Entry 5NEY (X-ray diffraction, 1.55 A resolution); this record covers chains B and C of the 5 polymer chains in the assembly.

Chain B (and C):
Molecule: Fucose-binding lectin II (PA-IIL)
Source organism: Pseudomonas aeruginosa
Notes: chain C of this document is another copy of the same molecule, construct and numbering; everything in this record applies to it too
UniProt: A0A069Q9V4 (A0A069Q9V4_PSEAI); residues 1-114 here correspond to UniProt positions 2-115 (UniProt number = residue number + 1)
Sequence (114 residues; each row starts with the number of its first residue):
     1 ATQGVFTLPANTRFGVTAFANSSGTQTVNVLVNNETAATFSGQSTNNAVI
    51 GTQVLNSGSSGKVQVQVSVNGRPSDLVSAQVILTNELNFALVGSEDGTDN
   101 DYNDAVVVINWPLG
Metal / ion sites: Ca2+ site 1: Asn21, Asp101, Asn103, Asp104 (together with ZDC) (shared with Gly114(C) of chain C); Ca2+ site 2: Glu95, Asp99, Asp101, Asp104 (together with ZDC); Ca2+ site 3: Gly114 (together with ZDC) (shared with Asn21(C), Asp101(C), Asn103(C), Asp104(C) of chain C)
Residues lining bound ligands: ZDC (3,7-anhydro-2,8-dideoxy-L-glycero-D-gluco-octonic acid): Asn21, Ser22, Ser23, Thr45, Glu95, Asp96, Gly97, Thr98, Asp99, Asp101, Asn103, Asp104

Interface between chain B and chain C:
Contacting residue pairs (54; chain B residue first):
  Arg13(B) with Thr45(C); Asn46(C), hydrogen bond
  Gly15(B) with Asn47(C)
  Thr17(B) with Phe19(C)
  Phe19(B) with Thr17(C)
  Asn21(B) with Leu113(C); Gly114(C), hydrogen bond (side chain-backbone)
  Thr45(B) with Arg13(C), hydrogen bond (backbone-side chain); Gly114(C)
  Asn46(B) with Arg13(C), hydrogen bond; Val54(C)
  Asn47(B) with Gly15(C); Asn110(C), hydrogen bond; Leu113(C)
  Thr52(B) with Val49(C)
  Val54(B) with Asn46(C)
  Val77(B) with Leu83(C), hydrophobic; Thr84(C)
  Ser78(B) with Leu83(C)
  Ala79(B) with Leu83(C), hydrophobic
  Val81(B) with Val81(C), hydrophobic
  Leu83(B) with Val77(C), hydrophobic; Ser78(C); Ala79(C), hydrophobic
  Thr84(B) with Val77(C); Tyr102(C)
  Glu86(B) with Asn100(C); Asp101(C)
  Leu87(B) with Gly93(C); Tyr102(C)
  Phe89(B) with Leu91(C), hydrophobic; Val106(C), hydrophobic; Val108(C), hydrophobic
  Leu91(B) with Phe89(C), hydrophobic
  Gly93(B) with Leu87(C)
  Asn100(B) with Glu86(C)
  Asp101(B) with Glu86(C); Gly114(C)
  Tyr102(B) with Thr84(C); Leu87(C)
  Asn103(B) with Pro112(C), hydrogen bond (side chain-backbone); Leu113(C); Gly114(C), hydrogen bond (side chain-backbone)
  Val106(B) with Phe89(C), hydrophobic
  Val108(B) with Val108(C), hydrophobic
  Asn110(B) with Asn47(C), hydrogen bond
  Pro112(B) with Asn103(C), hydrogen bond (backbone-side chain)
  Leu113(B) with Asn21(C); Asn47(C); Asn103(C)
  Gly114(B) with Asn21(C), hydrogen bond (backbone-side chain); Thr45(C); Asp101(C); Asn103(C), hydrogen bond (backbone-side chain)
Interface residues without a listed pair, chain B (34 interface residues in all): Ser22, Val49, Val92
Interface residues without a listed pair, chain C (34 interface residues in all): Ser22, Thr52, Val92

Overview:
Chain B and chain C each contribute 34 residues to their interface, with 11 hydrogen bonds. Polar pairs
include Arg13(B)-Asn46(C), Asn21(B)-Gly114(C) and Thr45(B)-Arg13(C). Ligands of chain B: compound ZDC. The
Ca2+ site 1 is built by Asn21(B), Asp101(B), Asn103(B) and Asp104(B).
Both chains are Fucose-binding lectin II (PA-IIL) (Pseudomonas aeruginosa). Entry 5NEY (Discovery, crystal
structures and atomic force microscopy study of thioether ligated D,L-cyclic antimicrobial peptides against
multidrug ...) was determined by X-ray diffraction (same publication as 5NES and 5NF0).
